PDB entry 3FOZ | X-ray diffraction, 2.50 A resolution | chains B and C of the 4 polymer chains in the assembly

[Chain B]
Protein: tRNA delta(2)-isopentenylpyrophosphate transferase
From: Escherichia coli K-12
Notes: EC 2.5.1.8
Reference sequence: P16384 (MIAA_ECOLI); residue numbers follow UniProt; this construct covers 1-316
Chain sequence (316 residues; row label = number of the first residue in the row):
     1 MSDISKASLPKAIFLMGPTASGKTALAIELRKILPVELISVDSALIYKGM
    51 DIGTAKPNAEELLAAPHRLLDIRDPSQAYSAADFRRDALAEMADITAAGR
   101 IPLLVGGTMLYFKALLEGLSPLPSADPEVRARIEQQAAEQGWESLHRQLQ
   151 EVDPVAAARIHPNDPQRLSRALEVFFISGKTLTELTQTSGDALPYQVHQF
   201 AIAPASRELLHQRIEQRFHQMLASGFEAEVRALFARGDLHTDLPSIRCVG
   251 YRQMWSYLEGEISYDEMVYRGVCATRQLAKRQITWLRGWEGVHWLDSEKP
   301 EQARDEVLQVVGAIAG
Unresolved in the structure: 1-8, 312-316
Ion coordination: Ca2+: Thr284, Arg287 (shared with 1 residue of chain D)
Swiss-Prot annotation at these positions:
  - region: Asp42 to Leu45 (Interaction with substrate tRNA), Ser120 to Ser124 (Interaction with substrate tRNA), Gln166 to Arg170 (Interaction with substrate tRNA), Ser206 to Glu229 (Interaction with isopentenylpyrophosphate transferase), Arg247 to Arg252 (Interaction with substrate tRNA), Lys280 to Arg287 (Interaction with substrate tRNA)
  - binding site (ATP): Gly17 to Thr24
  - binding site (substrate): Thr19 to Thr24
  - site: Thr108 (Interaction with substrate tRNA), Arg130 (Interaction with substrate tRNA), Lys280 (Required for specificity towards tRNA substrates containing a purine at position 29)
Reported in the primary citation:
  - binding site for tRNA(Phe) (chain C): Asp42, Ser43, Thr54, Thr108, Ser120, Leu122, Ser124, Arg130, Gln166, Arg167, Arg170, Arg247, Arg252, Lys280, Arg281
  - catalytic residues: Asp42 (citing earlier work)
  - mutagenesis - K280A: abolished catalytic activity (citing earlier work)
  - specificity-determining residues: Lys280 (proposed by the authors, not directly observed)

[Chain C]
Molecule: tRNA(Phe)
Sequence (74 nucleotides; row label = number of the first residue in the row):
     1 GCCCGGAUAGCUCAGUCGGUAGAGCAGGGGAUUGAAAAUCCCCGUGUCCU
    51 UGGUUCGAUUCCGAGUCUGGGCAC
Ion coordination: Ca2+ site 1: A7, U8, A14; Ca2+ site 2 near U12 (its only coordinating residue here); Ca2+ site 3: C17, G19; Ca2+ site 4 near G27 (its only coordinating residue here); Ca2+ site 5 near U55 (its only coordinating residue here); Ca2+ site 6: A58, U59; Ca2+ site 7 near U60 (its only coordinating residue here)

[Interface between chain B and chain C]
Residue-residue contacts (11):
  Ala205(B) with G69(C), hydrogen bond to the sugar; G70(C), phosphate contact
  Ser206(B) with G69(C), sugar contact
  Arg207(B) with G70(C), phosphate contact
  Leu286(B) with C72(C), phosphate contact
  Arg287(B) with G71(C), salt bridge to the phosphate; C72(C), phosphate contact
  Gly288(B) with C72(C), hydrogen bond to the phosphate; A73(C), phosphate contact
  Trp294(B) with G71(C), hydrogen bond to the phosphate; C72(C), phosphate contact
Interface residues without a listed pair, chain B (8 interface residues in all): Ile283

[Overview]
Chain B and chain C form an interface of 8 and 5 residues respectively, with 3 hydrogen bonds and 1 salt
bridge. Polar contacts include Ala205(B)-G69(C), Gly288(B)-C72(C) and Trp294(B)-G71(C). UniProt lists 8
ATP-binding residues and 6 substrate-binding residues on chain B. The paper reports the catalytic residue
Asp42(B); K280A of chain B abolishes catalytic activity.
Here chain B is tRNA delta(2)-isopentenylpyrophosphate transferase (Escherichia coli K-12) and chain C is
tRNA(Phe). Entry 3FOZ (Structure of E. coli Isopentenyl-tRNA transferase in complex with E. coli tRNA(Phe))
was determined by X-ray diffraction.
